2O1F - chain A; structure by X-ray diffraction, 1.99 A resolution.

# Chain A
Molecule: ABO glycosyltransferase
From: Homo sapiens
UniProt: Q70V27 (Q70V27_HUMAN); residues 64-354 here correspond to UniProt positions 54-344 (UniProt number = residue number - 10)
Chain sequence (297 residues; row label = number of the first residue in the row):
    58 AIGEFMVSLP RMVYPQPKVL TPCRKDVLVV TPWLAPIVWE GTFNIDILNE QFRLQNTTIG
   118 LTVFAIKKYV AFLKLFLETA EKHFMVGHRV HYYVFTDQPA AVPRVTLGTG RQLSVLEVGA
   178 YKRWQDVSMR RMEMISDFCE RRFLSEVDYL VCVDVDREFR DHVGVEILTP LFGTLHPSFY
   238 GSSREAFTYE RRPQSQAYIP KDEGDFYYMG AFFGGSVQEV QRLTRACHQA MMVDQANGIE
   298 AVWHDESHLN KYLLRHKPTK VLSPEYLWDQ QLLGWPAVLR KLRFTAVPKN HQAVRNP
Disordered / not traced: 58-61, 176-195, 346-354
Sequence notes: cloning artifact (58-63); engineered mutation R214 (Met204 in Q70V27)
Bound ions: Hg2+ site 1: T119, C209; Hg2+ site 2: M288, D302

# Summary
The Hg2+ site 1 is built by T119 and C209. M288 and D302 form the Hg2+ site 2.
Chain A is ABO glycosyltransferase (Homo sapiens); the structure, Natural Occuring Mutation of Human ABO(H)
galactosyltransferase: GTB/M214R, was determined by X-ray diffraction, deposited together with 2O1G and 2O1H.
